Entry 4Q4C (X-ray diffraction, 1.90 A resolution); this record covers chain A.

Chain A:
Protein: Inositol hexakisphosphate and diphosphoinositol-pentakisphosphate kinase 2
From: Homo sapiens
Notes: EC 2.7.4.21, 2.7.4.24; fragment: kinase domain
UniProt: O43314 (VIP2_HUMAN); residues 41-366 here = UniProt positions 41-366
Amino-acid sequence (330 residues; numbered 37 to 366; the number before each row is that of its first residue):
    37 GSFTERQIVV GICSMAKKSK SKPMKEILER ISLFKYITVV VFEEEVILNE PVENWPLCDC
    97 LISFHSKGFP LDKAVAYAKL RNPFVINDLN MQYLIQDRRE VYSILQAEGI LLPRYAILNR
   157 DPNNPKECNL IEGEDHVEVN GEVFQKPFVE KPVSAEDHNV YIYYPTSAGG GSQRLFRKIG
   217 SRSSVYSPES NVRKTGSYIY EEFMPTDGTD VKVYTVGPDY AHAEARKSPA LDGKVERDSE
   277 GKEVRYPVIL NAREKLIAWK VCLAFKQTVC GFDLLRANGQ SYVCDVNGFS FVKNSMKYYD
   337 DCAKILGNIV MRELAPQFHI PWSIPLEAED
Not modelled in the structure: 37-41
Differences from the reference sequence: expression tag (37-40)
Ion coordination: Mg2+ site 1: Ser68, Phe70, Ile73; Mg2+ site 2: Asp309, Asp321 (together with ADP, I8P); Mg2+ site 3: Asp321, Asn323 (together with ADP, I8P)
Ligand contacts:
  - ADP (adenosine-5'-diphosphate): Arg134, Pro149, Val185, Lys187, Ala191, His194, Val196, Leu211, Glu237, Glu238, Phe239, Met240, Asp246, Arg262, Ser264, Pro265, Asp309, Leu311, Cys320, Asp321, Asn323
  - I8P ((1R,3S,4R,5S,6R)-2,4,5,6-tetrakis(phosphonooxy)cyclohexane-1,3-diyl bis[trihydrogen (diphosphate)]): Lys53, Lys54, Ser102, His194, Arg213, Lys214, Lys248, Tyr250, Arg262, Arg273, Glu279, Arg281, Asp309, Asp321, Asn323, Phe325, Ser326, Lys329
Curated features (UniProtKB/Swiss-Prot):
  - binding site (substrate): Lys53, Lys54, Arg213, Lys214, Lys248, Arg262, Ser326 to Lys329
  - binding site (ATP): Arg134, Lys187, His194, Arg213, Glu237 to Met240, Asp246 to Lys248, Ser264, Asp309, Asp321 to Asn323
  - modified residue: Ser223 (Phosphoserine)

Summary:
Chain A binds ADP and compound I8P. Ser68, Phe70 and Ile73 coordinate Mg2+ site 1. Asp309 and Asp321
coordinate Mg2+ site 2. From UniProt: 10 substrate-binding residues and 16 ATP-binding residues.
Chain A is Inositol hexakisphosphate and diphosphoinositol-pentakisphosphate kinase 2 (Homo sapiens); the
structure, Crystal structure of the catalytic domain of human diphosphoinositol pentakisphosphate kinase 2
(PPIP5K2) in complex with ..., was determined by X-ray diffraction together with 4Q4D from the same study.
